PDB entry 6ZXS | X-ray diffraction, 3.00 A resolution | chains B and F of the 16 polymer chains in the assembly

# Chain B
Name: Photosystem I P700 chlorophyll a apoprotein A2
From: Pisum sativum
Notes: EC 1.97.1.12
UniProt: A0A0F6NGI2 (A0A0F6NGI2_PEA); numbering as in UniProt (aligned over 2-734)
Amino-acid sequence (733 residues; numbered 2 to 734; the number before each row is that of its first residue):
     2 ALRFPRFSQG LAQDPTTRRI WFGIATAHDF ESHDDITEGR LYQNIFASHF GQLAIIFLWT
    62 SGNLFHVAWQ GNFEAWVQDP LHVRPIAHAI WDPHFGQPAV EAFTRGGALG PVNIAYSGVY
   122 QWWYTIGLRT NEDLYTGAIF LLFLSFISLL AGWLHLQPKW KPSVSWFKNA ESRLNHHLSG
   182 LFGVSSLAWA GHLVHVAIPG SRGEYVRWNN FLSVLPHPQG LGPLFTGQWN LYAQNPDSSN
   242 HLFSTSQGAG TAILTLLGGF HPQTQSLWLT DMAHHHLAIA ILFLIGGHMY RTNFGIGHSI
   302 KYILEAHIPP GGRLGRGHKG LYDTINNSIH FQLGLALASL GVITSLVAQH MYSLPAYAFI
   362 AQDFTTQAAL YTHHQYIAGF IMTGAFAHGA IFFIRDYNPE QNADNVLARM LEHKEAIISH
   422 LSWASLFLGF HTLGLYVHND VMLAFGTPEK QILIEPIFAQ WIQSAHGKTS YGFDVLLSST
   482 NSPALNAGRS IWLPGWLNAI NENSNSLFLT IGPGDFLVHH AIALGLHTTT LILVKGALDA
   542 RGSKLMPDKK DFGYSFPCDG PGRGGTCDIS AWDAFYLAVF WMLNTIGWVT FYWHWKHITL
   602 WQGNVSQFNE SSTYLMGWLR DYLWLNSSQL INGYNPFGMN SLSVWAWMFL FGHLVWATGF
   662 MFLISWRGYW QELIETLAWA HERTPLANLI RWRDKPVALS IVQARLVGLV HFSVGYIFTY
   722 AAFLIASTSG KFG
Bound ions: chlorophyll a Mg site 1 near Gln-53 (its only coordinating residue here); chlorophyll a Mg site 2 near Asp-93 (its only coordinating residue here); Ca2+: Ile-501, Glu-503, Asn-506, Leu-508; 4Fe-4S cluster Fe: Cys-559, Cys-568 (shared with 2 residues of chain A)
Small-molecule neighbours:
  - beta-carotene (BCR), molecule 1: Leu-54, Ile-57, Phe-58, Trp-60, Gly-181, Leu-182, Val-185, Ser-186, Leu-188
  - beta-carotene (BCR), molecule 2: Thr-61, Leu-65, Trp-123, Trp-124, Ile-127, Leu-129, Gly-138, Phe-141, Leu-142, Leu-145, Trp-209
  - beta-carotene (BCR), molecule 3: Leu-188, Leu-222, Leu-225, Phe-226, Leu-278, Leu-285, Ile-286, His-289
  - beta-carotene (BCR), molecule 4: Phe-332, Gly-335, Leu-336, Ala-339, Val-343, Met-383, Ala-386, Phe-387, Gly-390, Phe-393, Phe-394, Ala-538
  - beta-carotene (BCR), molecule 5: Phe-387, Met-411, Ile-418, Val-535, Leu-539
  - beta-carotene (BCR), molecule 6: Leu-434, Gly-435, Val-438
  - beta-carotene (BCR), molecule 7: Val-645, Trp-648, Met-649, Phe-652, Trp-671, Leu-674, Ile-675, Leu-678, Phe-719
  - beta-carotene (BCR), molecule 8: Thr-685, Pro-686, Leu-687, Ala-688
  - chlorophyll a isomer (CL0): Leu-620, Leu-624, Trp-625
  - chlorophyll a (CLA), molecule 1: Phe-5, Phe-8, Gly-24, Ile-25, Ala-28, His-29, Phe-31, His-34, Ser-49, Gly-52, Gln-53, Ile-56
  - chlorophyll a (CLA), molecule 2: Thr-18, Ile-21, Trp-22, Ile-675, Leu-678, Ala-679, His-682, Ile-691, Arg-692, Trp-693, Arg-694, Asp-695, Pro-697, Val-698, Leu-700
  - chlorophyll a (CLA), molecule 3: Trp-22, Phe-652, Leu-655, Val-656, Thr-659, Met-662, Phe-663, Leu-700, Val-708, Val-711, His-712, Val-715
  - chlorophyll a (CLA), molecule 4: Ile-25, Ala-26, Thr-27, Ala-28, His-29, Asp-30, His-331, Leu-334, Leu-338, Phe-381, Ile-382, Thr-384, Gly-385, Ala-388, His-389, Ile-392, Arg-396, Tyr-555, Trp-573, Phe-576, Val-711, Val-715, Phe-719
  - chlorophyll a (CLA), molecule 5: His-29, Phe-31, Tyr-43, Ile-46, Ser-49, His-50, Gln-53, Leu-54, Ile-57, Phe-168, Arg-174, His-178, Leu-182, Phe-183, Ile-330, His-331, Gln-333, Leu-334, Ala-337, Leu-338, Leu-341
  - chlorophyll a (CLA), molecule 6: His-29, Gln-53, Ile-56, Ile-57, Trp-60, Leu-341, Ile-378, Phe-381, Ile-382
  - chlorophyll a (CLA), molecule 7: Phe-47, Phe-51, Ile-148, Leu-151, Ala-152, Leu-155, His-156, Lys-160, Trp-161, Pro-163, Trp-167
  - chlorophyll a (CLA), molecule 8: Phe-47, His-50, Phe-51, Leu-54, Trp-123, Trp-167, Phe-168, Asn-170, Ser-173, Arg-174, His-177, His-178, Gly-181, Leu-182, Phe-183, Ile-344, Tyr-358
  - chlorophyll a (CLA), molecule 9: Leu-54, Phe-58, Ile-127, Gly-128, Leu-129, Asp-134, Thr-137, Gly-138, Phe-141, Leu-145, Ile-148, Ser-149, Ser-186, Ala-189, Trp-190, Gly-192, His-193, His-196, Val-197, Val-207, Arg-208, Trp-209, Phe-212
  - chlorophyll a (CLA), molecule 10: Ile-56, Leu-59, Trp-60, Ser-62, Gly-63, Phe-66, His-67, Trp-70, Gln-71, His-89, Ala-90, Trp-92
  - chlorophyll a (CLA), molecule 11: Ile-56, Trp-60, Asn-64, His-67, Ala-88, His-89, Asn-114, Ile-115, Ala-116, Tyr-117, Ser-118, Val-120, Val-645, Trp-646, Met-649, Phe-719
  - chlorophyll a (CLA), molecule 12: Trp-60, Asn-64, Tyr-117, Ser-118, Ala-370, Thr-373, His-374, Tyr-377, Ile-378, Phe-381, Trp-646, Met-649, Ile-718, Phe-719, Tyr-721, Ala-722, Leu-725, Ile-726
  - chlorophyll a (CLA), molecule 13: Trp-60, Thr-61, Ser-118, Gly-119, Val-120, Trp-123, Val-185, Ser-186, Ala-189, Leu-341, Ile-344, Thr-345, Val-348, Met-352, Tyr-358, Ile-361, Leu-371, His-374, His-375, Ile-378, Ile-382
  - chlorophyll a (CLA), molecule 14: His-89, Ala-90, Ile-91, Trp-92, Asp-93, His-95, Phe-96, Phe-104, Asn-114, Ser-644, Val-645, Trp-648
  - chlorophyll a (CLA), molecule 15: Trp-123, Thr-126, Ile-127, Leu-182, Phe-183, Ser-186, Ser-187, Trp-190, Leu-194, Leu-268, Met-273, His-276, His-277, Ile-280, Ile-344, Leu-347, Val-348, His-351, Met-352, Ala-357, Tyr-358
  - chlorophyll a (CLA), molecule 16: Trp-167, Asn-170, Ser-173, His-177, Thr-293, Asn-294, Phe-295
  - chlorophyll a (CLA), molecule 17: Ala-171, Arg-174, Leu-175, His-178, Leu-179, Phe-183, Ile-280, Leu-283, Phe-284, Ile-301, Leu-305, Tyr-323, Ile-326, Asn-327, Leu-336, Ala-337, Ser-340, Leu-341, Ile-344
  - chlorophyll a (CLA), molecule 18: Leu-175, Leu-179, Phe-183, Leu-283, Phe-284, Gly-287, Met-290, Tyr-291, Ile-301, Ile-304
  - chlorophyll a (CLA), molecule 19: Asn-176, His-177, Ser-180, Gly-181, Val-185, Leu-285, His-289, Tyr-291, Thr-293, Phe-295, Ile-297
  - chlorophyll a (CLA), molecule 20: Leu-188, Ala-189, Ala-191, Gly-192, Val-195, His-196, Phe-212, Val-215, Leu-216, Pro-217, His-218, Gly-221, Leu-222, Phe-226, Tyr-233, Ile-254, Leu-255, Leu-278
  - chlorophyll a (CLA), molecule 21: Leu-225, Trp-230, Asn-231, Tyr-233, Ala-234, Leu-255, Thr-256, Leu-257, His-275, Leu-278, Ala-279, Ile-282, Leu-283, Ile-492, Trp-493
  - chlorophyll a (CLA), molecule 22: Thr-256, Leu-257, Gly-259, Leu-268, Asp-272, Met-273, His-275, His-276, Ala-279, Ile-280, Leu-283, His-351, Leu-355, Trp-493, Trp-497
  - chlorophyll a (CLA), molecule 23: Ile-286, Gly-287, His-289, Met-290, Ile-297, Gly-298, His-299
  - chlorophyll a (CLA), molecule 24: Ile-286, Met-290, His-299, Tyr-303, Ile-304, Ala-307, His-308
  - chlorophyll a (CLA), molecule 25: Ile-304, Leu-305, His-308, Leu-315, His-319, Leu-322, Ile-326, Phe-332, Val-407, Leu-408, Met-411
  - chlorophyll a (CLA), molecule 26: Ala-307, His-308, Ile-309, Pro-310, Pro-311, Arg-314, Leu-315
  - chlorophyll a (CLA), molecule 27: Arg-314, Leu-315, Val-407, Arg-410, Met-411, Glu-413, His-414, Ala-417, Ile-418, His-421
  - chlorophyll a (CLA), molecule 28: Leu-336, Ala-339, Ser-340, Val-343, Ile-344, Leu-347, Gln-350, His-351, Tyr-353, Ser-354, Leu-355, Leu-508, Phe-509
  - chlorophyll a (CLA), molecule 29: Val-343, Ser-346, Leu-347, Gln-350, Gln-376, Gly-380, Met-383, Phe-387, Leu-527, Thr-530, Thr-531, Leu-534, Met-583, Thr-586, Ile-587
  - chlorophyll a (CLA), molecule 30: Gln-350, Tyr-353, Tyr-372, Gln-376, Phe-459, Ala-460, Ile-463, Gln-464, Phe-509, Leu-510, Ile-512, His-520, Ile-523, Leu-527, Val-590, Tyr-593, Trp-594, Lys-597
  - chlorophyll a (CLA), molecule 31: Tyr-377, Thr-433, Leu-434, Tyr-437, Val-519, Ala-522, Leu-525, Asn-585, Trp-589, Phe-592, Leu-616, Trp-619, Leu-624, Ser-628, Ile-632, Phe-650, His-654, Trp-657, Phe-713, Tyr-717, Thr-720, Tyr-721, Phe-724
  - chlorophyll a (CLA), molecule 32: Ala-417, His-421, Trp-424
  - chlorophyll a (CLA), molecule 33: Ile-418, Leu-422, Trp-424, Ala-524, Leu-527, His-528, Thr-531
  - chlorophyll a (CLA), molecule 34: Ser-420, His-421, Ser-423, Trp-424, Leu-427, Phe-431
  - chlorophyll a (CLA), molecule 35: Ser-423, Ser-426, Leu-427, Gly-430, Phe-431, Leu-434, Leu-525, Thr-529, Leu-532, Ile-533, Leu-578, Phe-581, Trp-582
  - chlorophyll a (CLA), molecule 36: Trp-424, Phe-428, Leu-429, Ile-455, Glu-456, Pro-457, Ile-458, Phe-459, Ala-460, Ile-512, Phe-517, His-520, His-521, Ala-524, His-528
  - chlorophyll a (CLA), molecule 37: Trp-424, Leu-427, Phe-428, Phe-431, His-432
  - chlorophyll a (CLA), molecule 38: His-432, Gly-435, Leu-436, Val-438, His-439, Val-442, Met-443, Phe-446, Lys-451, Ile-453
  - chlorophyll a (CLA), molecule 39: Leu-434, Val-438, Asp-441, Leu-525, Phe-581, Trp-582, Asn-585, Trp-589, Leu-616, Leu-620, Trp-657, Phe-713, Tyr-717
  - chlorophyll a (CLA), molecule 40: Ile-458, Phe-459, Trp-462, Phe-474
  - chlorophyll a (CLA), molecule 41: Trp-462, Ile-463, Ala-466, His-467, Leu-477, Leu-478, Ala-485, Trp-493, Leu-494, Trp-497, Phe-509
  - chlorophyll a (CLA), molecule 42: Leu-477, Ser-483, Pro-484, Ala-485, Ala-488, Gly-489, Ile-492, Trp-493
  - chlorophyll a (CLA), molecule 43: Trp-648, Leu-651, Phe-652, His-654, Leu-655, Trp-657, Ala-658, Phe-661
  - chlorophyll a (CLA), molecule 44: Leu-655, Ala-658, Thr-659, Phe-661, Met-662, Ile-665, Ser-666, Tyr-670, Trp-671, Leu-674
  - chlorophyll a (CLA), molecule 45: Leu-678, Ala-681, His-682, Thr-685, Ala-688, Ile-691
  - chlorophyll a (CLA), molecule 46: Trp-680, Ala-681, Arg-684, Thr-685, Pro-686
  - chlorophyll a (CLA), molecule 47: Pro-686, Leu-687, Ala-688, Leu-690, Ile-691
  - phylloquinone (PQN): Trp-22, Met-662, Phe-663, Ser-666, Trp-667, Arg-668, Trp-671, Ile-675, Val-698, Ala-699, Leu-700, Ala-705
  - 4Fe-4S cluster (SF4): Cys-559, Gly-561, Pro-562, Cys-568, Trp-667, Ile-702, Arg-706

# Chain F
Name: Photosystem I reaction center subunit III
From: Pisum sativum
UniProt: A0A0M3KL12 (A0A0M3KL12_PEA); residues 78-231 here correspond to UniProt positions 1-154 (UniProt number = residue number - 77)
Amino-acid sequence (154 residues; each row starts with the number of its first residue):
    78 DIAGLTPCKD SKQFAKREKQ SIKKLESSLK LYAPDSAPAL AINATIEKTK RRFDNYGKQG
   138 LLCGADGLPH LIVSGDQRHW GEFITPGILF LYIAGWIGWV GRSYLIAIRD DKKPTQKEII
   198 IDVPLATGLV FRGFSWPIAA YRELLNGELV AKDV
Cystine bridges: Cys-85/Cys-140
Sequence notes: conflict Ala-80 (Ser3 in A0A0M3KL12), Asp-87 (Glu10 in A0A0M3KL12), Leu-108 (Ile31 in A0A0M3KL12), Pro-111 (Ala34 in A0A0M3KL12), Gly-134 (Ala57 in A0A0M3KL12), Asp-188 (Glu111 in A0A0M3KL12), Thr-204 (Ser127 in A0A0M3KL12), Gly-205 (Arg128 in A0A0M3KL12)
Bound ions: chlorophyll a Mg near Ser-151 (its only coordinating residue here)
Small-molecule neighbours:
  - beta-carotene (BCR), molecule 1: Val-150, Phe-160, Ile-161, Gly-172, Gly-175, Trp-176, Arg-179, Trp-213, Ala-217, Leu-226
  - beta-carotene (BCR), molecule 2: Pro-163, Leu-166, Phe-167, Ile-170, Ile-174
  - chlorophyll a (CLA), molecule 1: Tyr-133, Leu-166, Ile-170
  - chlorophyll a (CLA), molecule 2: Val-150, Phe-160, Ile-161, Gly-164, Ile-165, Leu-168
  - chlorophyll a (CLA), molecule 3: Ser-151, Gly-152, Asp-153, Gln-154, Trp-157, Ile-161, Ile-165, Leu-168, Trp-213, Pro-214, Tyr-218
  - chlorophyll a (CLA), molecule 4: Phe-160, Pro-163, Gly-164, Phe-167, Leu-168, Ala-171, Gly-172, Ile-174, Gly-175, Trp-213
  - chlorophyll a (CLA), molecule 5: Leu-168, Leu-221, Val-227
  - chlorophyll a (CLA), molecule 6: Tyr-169, Ile-170, Trp-173, Ile-174, Val-177, Val-207, Phe-208, Phe-211
  - chlorophyll a (CLA), molecule 7: Tyr-169, Phe-211, Pro-214, Ile-215, Tyr-218
  - chlorophyll a (CLA), molecule 8: Ile-174, Gly-175, Val-177, Gly-178, Arg-179, Tyr-181, Leu-182, Ile-198, Ala-203
  - chlorophyll a (CLA), molecule 9: Tyr-181, Leu-182, Glu-195, Ile-196, Ile-198, Val-200, Ala-203, Val-207

# Chain B / chain F interface
Pairs across the interface - 31 pairs, chain B then chain F:
  Pro-449(B) with Arg-94(F); Leu-145(F)
  Glu-450(B) with Arg-129(F), salt bridge; Phe-130(F); Tyr-133(F); Leu-145(F); Pro-146(F)
  Lys-451(B) with Arg-129(F); Tyr-133(F)
  Gln-452(B) with Leu-145(F)
  Leu-454(B) with Leu-145(F), hydrophobic; Pro-146(F); His-147(F); Leu-148(F), hydrogen bond (backbone-backbone)
  Ile-455(B) with Leu-148(F); Val-150(F), hydrophobic
  Glu-456(B) with Leu-82(F); His-147(F), salt bridge; Leu-148(F), hydrogen bond (backbone-backbone)
  Ile-458(B) with Ile-79(F), hydrophobic; Ile-149(F), hydrophobic; Ser-151(F)
  Phe-459(B) with Ser-151(F)
  Gln-461(B) with Ala-80(F)
  Tyr-472(B) with Ala-80(F); Gly-81(F), hydrogen bond (backbone-backbone)
  Phe-474(B) with Ile-79(F), hydrophobic; Ala-80(F)
  Pro-514(B) with His-147(F)
  Glu-611(B) with Arg-94(F), salt bridge; Asp-143(F)
Other interface residues (no listed pair), chain B (17 interface residues in all): Thr-448, Ile-453, Ser-471

# Overview
17 residues of chain B and 16 residues of chain F are in contact; the contacts include 3 hydrogen bonds and 3
salt bridges. Polar pairs include Glu-450(B)/Arg-129(F), Glu-456(B)/His-147(F) and Glu-611(B)/Arg-94(F). 6
chlorophyll a molecules are bound between chain B and chain F.
Here chain B is Photosystem I P700 chlorophyll a apoprotein A2 and chain F is Photosystem I reaction center
subunit III, both from Pisum sativum. Entry 6ZXS (Cold grown Pea Photosystem I) was determined by X-ray
diffraction.
